4GTY - chain A; structure by X-ray diffraction, 3.19 A resolution.

# Chain A
Protein: Ectonucleotide pyrophosphatase/phosphodiesterase family member 2, Alkaline phosphodiesterase I
From: Mus musculus
Notes: EC 3.1.4.39
UniProt: chimeric construct of Q9R1E6, G3X9S2: residues 51-59 from Q9R1E6 (ENPP2_MOUSE) positions 51-59 (same numbers); residues 92-905 from G3X9S2 positions 92-905 (same numbers)
Amino-acid sequence (823 residues; numbered 51 to 905; 32 numbers in that range are skipped by the numbering (no residue carries them; nothing is unmodelled there); the number before each row is that of its first residue):
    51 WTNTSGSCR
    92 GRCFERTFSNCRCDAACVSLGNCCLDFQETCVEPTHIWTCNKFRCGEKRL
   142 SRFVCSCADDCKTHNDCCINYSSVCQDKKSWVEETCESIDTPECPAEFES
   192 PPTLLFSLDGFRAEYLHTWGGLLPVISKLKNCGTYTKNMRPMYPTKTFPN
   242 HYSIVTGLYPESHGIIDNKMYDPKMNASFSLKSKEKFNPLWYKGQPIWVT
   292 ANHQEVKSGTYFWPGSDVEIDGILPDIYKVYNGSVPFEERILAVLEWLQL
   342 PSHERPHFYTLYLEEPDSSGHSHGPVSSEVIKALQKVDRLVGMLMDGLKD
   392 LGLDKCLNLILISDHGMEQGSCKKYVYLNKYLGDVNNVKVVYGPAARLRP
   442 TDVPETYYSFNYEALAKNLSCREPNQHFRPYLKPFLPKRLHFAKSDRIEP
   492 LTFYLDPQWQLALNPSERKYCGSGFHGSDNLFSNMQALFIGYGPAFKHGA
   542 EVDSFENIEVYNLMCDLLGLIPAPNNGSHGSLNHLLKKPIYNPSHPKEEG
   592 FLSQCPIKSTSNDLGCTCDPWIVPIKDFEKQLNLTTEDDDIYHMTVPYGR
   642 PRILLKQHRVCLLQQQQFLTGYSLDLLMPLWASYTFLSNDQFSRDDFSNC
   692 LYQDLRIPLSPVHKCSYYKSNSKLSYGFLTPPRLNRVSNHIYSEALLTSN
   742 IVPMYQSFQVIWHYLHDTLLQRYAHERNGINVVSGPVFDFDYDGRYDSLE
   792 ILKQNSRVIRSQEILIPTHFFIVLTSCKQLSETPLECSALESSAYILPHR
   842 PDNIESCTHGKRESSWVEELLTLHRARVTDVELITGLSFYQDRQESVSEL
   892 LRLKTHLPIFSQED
Disordered / not traced: 51-59, 92-169, 612-627, 682-688, 727-730, 903-905
Cystine bridges: Cys-177/Cys-223, Cys-185/Cys-397, Cys-413/Cys-512, Cys-462/Cys-848, Cys-596/Cys-652, Cys-607/Cys-706, Cys-609/Cys-691, Cys-818/Cys-828
Glycans and other covalent adducts: N-acetylglucosamine (NAG) linked to Asn-267, Asn-323, Asn-567
Sequence notes: engineered mutation Arg-59 (Lys in Q9R1E6)
Ion coordination: Zn2+ site 1: Asp-200, Thr-238, Asp-405, His-406 (together with guanosine-5'-monophosphate); Zn2+ site 2: Asp-358, His-362, His-517 (together with guanosine-5'-monophosphate); Ca2+: Asp-780, Asp-782, Asp-784, Arg-786, Asp-788
Residues lining bound ligands: guanosine-5'-monophosphate (5GP): Asp-200, Lys-237, Thr-238, Phe-239, Asn-259, Leu-272, Lys-273, Lys-277, Asp-308, Tyr-322, Tyr-353, Glu-355, Asp-358, Ser-359, His-362, Asp-405, His-406, His-517
UniProt features mapped onto this chain:
  - glycosylation: Asn-53 (N-linked (GlcNAc...) asparagine)
What the authors report for this chain:
  - binding site for guanosine-5'-monophosphate: Phe-239, Tyr-322
  - mutagenesis - F239A, D308A, Y322A: decreased catalytic activity on ATP
  - mutagenesis - F239A, Y322A: decreased catalytic activity on pNP-TMP
  - mutagenesis - H242L: decreased catalytic activity

# Overview
Bound to chain A: guanosine-5'-monophosphate. N-acetylglucosamine is covalently linked to Asn-267, Asn-323 and
Asn-567. The Zn2+ site 1 is built by Asp-200, Thr-238, Asp-405 and His-406. Asp-358, His-362 and His-517 form
the Zn2+ site 2. The paper reports a binding site for guanosine-5'-monophosphate at Phe-239 and Tyr-322;
F239A, D308A and Y322A reduce catalytic activity on ATP.
Chain A is Ectonucleotide pyrophosphatase/phosphodiesterase family member 2, Alkaline phosphodiesterase I (Mus
musculus); the structure, Crystal structure of mouse Enpp1 in complex with GMP, was determined by X-ray
diffraction together with 4GTW, 4GTX and 4GTZ from the same study.
